PDB entry 7ON1 | electron microscopy, 3.35 A resolution | chains h and J of the 12 polymer chains in the assembly

== Chain h ==
Name: Histone H2B
Source organism: Saccharomyces cerevisiae
UniProt: A0A6A5PZQ7 (A0A6A5PZQ7_YEASX); residue numbers follow UniProt; this construct covers 1-131
Sequence (133 residues; each row starts with the number of its first residue; numbers below 1 keep their minus sign (Gly-1 is residue -1)):
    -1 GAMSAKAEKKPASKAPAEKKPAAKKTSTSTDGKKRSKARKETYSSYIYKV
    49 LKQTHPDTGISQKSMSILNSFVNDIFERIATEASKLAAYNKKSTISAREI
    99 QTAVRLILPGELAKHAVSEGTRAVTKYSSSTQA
Disordered / not traced: -1 to 34, 129-131
Construct notes: expression tag (-1 to 0)

== Chain J ==
Molecule: 123-nt DNA strand
Source organism: Escherichia coli
Sequence (123 nucleotides; each row starts with the number of its first residue; numbers below 1 keep their minus sign (DT-61 is residue -61)):
   -61 TATCTGACACGTGCCTGGAGACTAGGGAGTAATCCCCTTGGCGGTTAAAA
   -11 CGCGGGGGACAGCGCGTACGTGCGTTTAAGCGGTGCTAGAGCTGTCTACG
    39 ACCAATTGAGCGGCCTCGGCACC

== Interface between chain h and chain J ==
Residue-residue contacts (11; chain h residue first):
  Lys35(h) - DC30(J)  phosphate contact
  Ala36(h) - DC30(J)  phosphate contact
  Arg37(h) - DT-46(J)  sugar contact
  Tyr46(h) - DA-53(J)  phosphate contact
  Gly57(h) - DA-53(J)  phosphate contact
  Ile58(h) - DC-54(J)  phosphate contact
  Ser59(h) - DC-54(J)  phosphate contact
  Gln60(h) - DC-54(J)  hydrogen bond to the phosphate
  Lys90(h) - DA-34(J)  phosphate contact
  Ser91(h) - DA-34(J)  hydrogen bond to the phosphate
  Thr92(h) - DA-34(J)  hydrogen bond to the phosphate
Also at the interface, not in a pair above, chain J (6 interface residues in all): DC-52

== Summary ==
The interface between chain h and chain J involves 11 residues on one side and 6 on the other, with 3 hydrogen
bonds. Polar pairs include Gln60(h)-DC-54(J), Ser91(h)-DA-34(J) and Thr92(h)-DA-34(J).
Here chain h is Histone H2B (Saccharomyces cerevisiae) and chain J is a 123-nt DNA strand (Escherichia coli).
Entry 7ON1 (Cenp-A nucleosome in complex with Cenp-C) was determined by electron microscopy.
